7LS5 - chains F and G of the 28 polymer chains in the assembly; structure by electron microscopy, 2.74 A resolution.

Chain F:
Protein: Proteasome subunit alpha type-6
Organism: Saccharomyces cerevisiae (strain ATCC 204508 / S288c)
Notes: EC 3.4.25.1
Reference sequence: P40302 (PSA6_YEAST); residue numbers follow UniProt; this construct covers 1-234
Amino-acid sequence (234 residues; row label = number of the first residue in the row):
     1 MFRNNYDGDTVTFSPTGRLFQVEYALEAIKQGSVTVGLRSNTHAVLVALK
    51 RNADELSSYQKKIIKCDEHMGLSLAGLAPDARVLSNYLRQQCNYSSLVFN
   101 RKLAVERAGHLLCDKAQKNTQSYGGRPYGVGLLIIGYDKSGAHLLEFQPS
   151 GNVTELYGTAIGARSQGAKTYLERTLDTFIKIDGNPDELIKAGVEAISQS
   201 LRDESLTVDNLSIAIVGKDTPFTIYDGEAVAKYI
Not modelled in the structure: 1-3
Swiss-Prot annotation at these positions:
  - modified residue: Ser14 (Phosphoserine)
  - cross-link: Lys191 (Glycyl lysine isopeptide (Lys-Gly) (interchain with G-Cter in ubiquitin))

Chain G:
Protein: Proteasome subunit alpha type-7
Organism: Saccharomyces cerevisiae (strain ATCC 204508 / S288c)
Notes: EC 3.4.25.1
Reference sequence: P21242 (PSA7_YEAST); residues 0-287 here correspond to UniProt positions 1-288 (UniProt number = residue number + 1)
Amino-acid sequence (288 residues; row label = number of the first residue in the row; numbering starts at 0):
     0 MTSIGTGYDLSNSVFSPDGRNFQVEYAVKAVENGTTSIGIKCNDGVVFAV
    50 EKLITSKLLVPQKNVKIQVVDRHIGCVYSGLIPDGRHLVNRGREEAASFK
   100 KLYKTPIPIPAFADRLGQYVQAHTLYNSVRPFGVSTIFGGVDKNGAHLYM
   150 LEPSGSYWGYKGAATGKGRQSAKAELEKLVDHHPEGLSAREAVKQAAKII
   200 YLAHEDNKEKDFELEISWCSLSETNGLHKFVKGDLLQEAIDFAQKEINGD
   250 DDEDEDDSDNVMSSDDENAPVATNANATTDQEGDIHLE
Not modelled in the structure: 0-3, 248-287
Swiss-Prot annotation at these positions:
  - modified residue: Thr1 (N-acetylthreonine)

Interface between chain F and chain G:
Pairs across the interface (62; chain F residue first):
  Asn5(F) with Leu9(G)
  Tyr6(F) with Asp8(G), hydrogen bond; Leu9(G), hydrophobic
  Thr10(F) with Arg129(G)
  Val11(F) with Ser127(G); Arg129(G)
  Thr12(F) with Gln22(G)
  Phe13(F) with Gln22(G), hydrogen bond (backbone-side chain); Tyr25(G), hydrophobic; Ala26(G), hydrophobic; Ala29(G), hydrophobic; Arg129(G); Pro130(G)
  Ser14(F) with Tyr25(G)
  Pro15(F) with Tyr25(G); Lys28(G)
  Thr16(F) with Lys28(G)
  Gly17(F) with Tyr25(G); Lys28(G); Ala29(G)
  Leu19(F) with Leu80(G), hydrophobic; Arg129(G)
  Arg39(F) with Val59(G)
  Glu106(F) with Lys62(G)
  His110(F) with Arg85(G)
  Cys113(F) with Arg85(G)
  Asp114(F) with Arg85(G), salt bridge; Asn89(G), hydrogen bond
  Gln117(F) with Pro82(G); Asp83(G), hydrogen bond; His86(G)
  Thr120(F) with Arg129(G), hydrogen bond (backbone-side chain)
  Gln121(F) with His86(G); His122(G); Val128(G); Arg129(G), hydrogen bond (backbone-backbone); Pro130(G); Phe131(G)
  Ser122(F) with Ser127(G)
  Tyr123(F) with Ser127(G), hydrogen bond (backbone-backbone)
  Ser150(F) with Pro82(G)
  Gly151(F) with Pro82(G)
  Asn152(F) with Ile81(G); Pro82(G)
  Thr154(F) with Leu58(G); Asn63(G)
  Glu155(F) with Leu58(G); Val59(G); Asn63(G), hydrogen bond (backbone-side chain)
  Leu156(F) with Leu57(G); Leu58(G), hydrophobic; Val59(G)
  Tyr157(F) with Leu57(G), hydrogen bond (backbone-backbone); Val59(G), hydrophobic; Pro60(G)
  Gly158(F) with Leu57(G)
  Lys169(F) with Leu57(G)
  Leu172(F) with Leu57(G)
  Glu173(F) with Ser55(G); Lys56(G); Leu57(G)
  Leu176(F) with Lys56(G)
Other interface residues (no listed pair), chain F (37 interface residues in all): Ser140, His143, Val153, Phe179
Other interface residues (no listed pair), chain G (32 interface residues in all): Thr5, Asn32, Asn126, Gly132

Overview:
37 residues of chain F and 32 residues of chain G are in contact, with 9 hydrogen bonds and 1 salt bridge.
Among the polar pairs are Asp114(F)-Arg85(G), Tyr6(F)-Asp8(G) and Phe13(F)-Gln22(G).
Chain F is Proteasome subunit alpha type-6 and chain G is Proteasome subunit alpha type-7, both from
Saccharomyces cerevisiae (strain ATCC 204508 / S288c); the structure, Cryo-EM structure of the Pre3-1 20S
proteasome core particle, was determined by electron microscopy (same publication as 7LS6 and 7LSX).
